PDB entry 7N0W | X-ray diffraction, 2.46 A resolution | chains B and E of the 6 polymer chains in the assembly

# Chain B (and E)
Name: Acetylcholine-binding protein
Organism: Lymnaea stagnalis
Notes: chain E of this document is another copy of the same molecule, construct and numbering; everything in this record applies to it too
UniProtKB: P58154 (ACHP_LYMST); residues 1-205 here correspond to UniProt positions 20-224 (UniProt number = residue number + 19)
Chain sequence (205 residues; row label = number of the first residue in the row):
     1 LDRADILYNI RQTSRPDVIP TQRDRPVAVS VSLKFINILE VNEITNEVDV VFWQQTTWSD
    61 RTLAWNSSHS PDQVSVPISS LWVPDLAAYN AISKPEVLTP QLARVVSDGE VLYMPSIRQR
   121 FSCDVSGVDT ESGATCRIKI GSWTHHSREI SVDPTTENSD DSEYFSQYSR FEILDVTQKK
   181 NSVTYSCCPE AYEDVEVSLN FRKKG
Disordered / not traced: 44-45 (chain E: fully traced)
Cystine bridges: Cys187-Cys188
UniProt features mapped onto this chain:
  - glycosylation: Asn66 (N-linked (GlcNAc...) asparagine)

# Interface between chain B and chain E
Residue-residue contacts (50):
  Arg3(B) - Ile19(E)
  Arg3(B) - Glu149(E)  salt bridge
  Ala4(B) - Arg15(E)  hydrogen bond (backbone-side chain)
  Ala4(B) - Val18(E)
  Leu7(B) - Asp17(E)
  Arg11(B) - Asp17(E)  salt bridge
  Asn37(B) - Ile92(E)
  Asn37(B) - Ser122(E)  hydrogen bond
  Leu39(B) - Glu47(E)
  Leu39(B) - Ile92(E)  hydrophobic
  Glu40(B) - Glu47(E)
  Trp53(B) - Tyr89(E)
  Trp53(B) - Trp143(E)
  Trp53(B) - Tyr185(E)
  Gln55(B) - Cys187(E)
  Ser75(B) - Thr144(E)  hydrogen bond
  Ser75(B) - His145(E)
  Pro77(B) - Asp17(E)
  Glu96(B) - Lys94(E)
  Val97(B) - Lys94(E)
  Leu98(B) - Ala91(E)
  Leu98(B) - Ile92(E)
  Leu98(B) - Ser93(E)
  Leu98(B) - Lys94(E)
  Leu98(B) - Pro95(E)
  Thr99(B) - Trp143(E)
  Pro100(B) - Asp85(E)
  Pro100(B) - Leu86(E)
  Pro100(B) - Ala87(E)
  Pro100(B) - Trp143(E)
  Leu102(B) - Asp85(E)
  Leu102(B) - Thr144(E)
  Arg104(B) - Thr144(E)  hydrogen bond (side chain-backbone)
  Arg104(B) - His145(E)
  Arg104(B) - His146(E)
  Arg104(B) - Glu149(E)  salt bridge
  Met114(B) - Trp143(E)  hydrogen bond (backbone-side chain)
  Met114(B) - Cys187(E)  hydrophobic
  Arg118(B) - Ile92(E)  hydrogen bond (side chain-backbone)
  Glu163(B) - Tyr185(E)
  Glu163(B) - Ser186(E)  hydrogen bond
  Tyr164(B) - Tyr185(E)  hydrophobic
  Tyr164(B) - Ser186(E)
  Tyr164(B) - Cys187(E)  hydrogen bond (side chain-backbone)
  Ser166(B) - Ser122(E)
  Tyr168(B) - Asn46(E)  hydrogen bond (backbone-side chain)
  Tyr168(B) - Ser122(E)
  Tyr168(B) - Arg137(E)  hydrogen bond
  Arg170(B) - Ile44(E)  hydrogen bond (side chain-backbone)
  Arg170(B) - Thr45(E)
Other interface residues (no listed pair), chain B (31 interface residues in all): Tyr8, Val51, Gln73, Pro115, Ser116, Ser169
Other interface residues (no listed pair), chain E (32 interface residues in all): Thr21, Cys123, Asp124, Thr184, Cys188

# In short
31 residues of chain B and 32 residues of chain E are in contact; the contacts include 11 hydrogen bonds and 3
salt bridges. Polar pairs include Arg3(B)-Glu149(E), Arg11(B)-Asp17(E) and Arg104(B)-Glu149(E).
Both chains are Acetylcholine-binding protein (Lymnaea stagnalis). Entry 7N0W (Rigidity of loop 1 contributes
to equipotency of globular and ribbon isomers of alpha-conotoxin AusIA) was determined by X-ray diffraction
(same publication as 7N0Y).
